Entry 1QKN (X-ray diffraction, 2.25 A resolution); this record covers chain A.

[Chain A]
Name: Estrogen receptor beta
Organism: Rattus norvegicus
Notes: fragment: ligand-binding domain
UniProtKB: Q62986 (ESR2_RAT); residues 210-464 here correspond to UniProt positions 255-509 (UniProt number = residue number + 45)
Amino-acid sequence (255 residues; each row starts with the number of its first residue):
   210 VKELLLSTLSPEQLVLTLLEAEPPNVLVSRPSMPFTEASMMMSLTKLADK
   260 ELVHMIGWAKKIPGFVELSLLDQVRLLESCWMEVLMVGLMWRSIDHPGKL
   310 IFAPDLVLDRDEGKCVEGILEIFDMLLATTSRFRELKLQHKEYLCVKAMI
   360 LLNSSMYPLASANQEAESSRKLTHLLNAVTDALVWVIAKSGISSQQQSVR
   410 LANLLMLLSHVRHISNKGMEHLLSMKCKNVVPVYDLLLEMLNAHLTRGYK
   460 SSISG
Not modelled in the structure: 210-216, 436-443, 453-464
Small-molecule neighbours: raloxifene (RAL): Met250, Leu253, Thr254, Leu256, Ala257, Asp258, Glu260, Leu261, Trp290, Met291, Leu294, Met295, Leu298, Arg301, Phe311, Ile328, Ile331, Phe332, Leu335, Gly427, His430, Leu431
What the authors report for this chain:
  - conformationally variable residues (helix shift, loop rearrangement, order/disorder transition, side-chain flip): Ser248 to Lys259, Leu277 to Val283, Trp290, Gly322 to Ile328, Phe332, His430, Leu431, Met434 to Pro441
  - self-association interface (contacts with another copy of this molecule): Met358, Ala411, Met415, Leu417
  - binding site for raloxifene: Thr254, Ala257, Asp258, Glu260, Trp290, Arg301, Ile328, His430
  - contacts within the chain: Lys269-Met449 (hydrogen bond), Lys269-Leu450 (hydrogen bond), Glu326-His430, Val283-Leu446, Leu286-Leu446, Ile265-Leu450 (hydrophobic contact), Phe274-Leu450 (hydrophobic contact), Leu279-Leu450 (hydrophobic contact), Val283-Leu450 (hydrophobic contact)

[In short]
Chain A binds raloxifene. The paper reports a binding site for raloxifene at Thr254, Ala257 and Asp258 among
others; conformational variability at Ser248, Leu277 and Trp290 among others.
Chain A is Estrogen receptor beta (Rattus norvegicus); the structure, Rat oestrogen receptor beta
ligand-binding domain in complex with antagonist raloxifene, was determined by X-ray diffraction, deposited
together with 1QKM.
